PDB entry 1CYJ | X-ray diffraction, 1.90 A resolution | chain A

[Chain A]
Name: Cytochrome C6
Source organism: Chlamydomonas reinhardtii
UniProtKB: P08197 (CYC6_CHLRE); residues 1-90 here correspond to UniProt positions 59-148 (UniProt number = residue number + 58)
Sequence (90 residues; each row starts with the number of its first residue):
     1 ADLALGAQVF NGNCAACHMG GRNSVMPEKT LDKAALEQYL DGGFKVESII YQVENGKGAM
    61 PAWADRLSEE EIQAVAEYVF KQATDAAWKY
Covalently attached groups: heme c (HEC) linked to C14, C17
Ion coordination: Cd2+ site 1: D2, E47; heme c Fe: H18, M60; Cd2+ site 2: D41, E71; Cd2+ site 3: E54, E69; Cd2+ site 4 near E70 (its only coordinating residue here)
Small-molecule neighbours: heme c (HEC): F10, N13, H18, N23, V25, M26, K29, T30, A35, L36, Y39, L40, I49, Q52, V53, K57, G58, A59, M60, P61, W63, L67, V75, V79
Curated features (UniProtKB/Swiss-Prot):
  - binding site (heme c): C14, C17, H18, M60

[In short]
Covalently linked heme c: at C17. The Cd2+ site 1 is built by D2 and E47. H18 and M60 coordinate a heme c Fe
ion. UniProt lists 4 heme c-binding residues.
Chain A is Cytochrome C6 (Chlamydomonas reinhardtii); the structure, Cytochrome C6, was determined by X-ray
diffraction, deposited together with 1CYI.
